1YKZ - chain X; structure by X-ray diffraction, 1.80 A resolution.

Chain X:
Name: Lysozyme C
From: Gallus gallus
Notes: EC 3.2.1.17
UniProt: P00698 (LYSC_CHICK); residues 1-129 here correspond to UniProt positions 19-147 (UniProt number = residue number + 18)
Sequence (129 residues; row label = number of the first residue in the row):
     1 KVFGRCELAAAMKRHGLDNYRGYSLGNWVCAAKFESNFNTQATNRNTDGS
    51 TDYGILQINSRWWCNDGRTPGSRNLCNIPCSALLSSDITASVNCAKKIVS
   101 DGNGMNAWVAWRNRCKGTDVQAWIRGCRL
Cystine bridges: Cys6-Cys127, Cys30-Cys115, Cys64-Cys80, Cys76-Cys94
Ion coordination: Na+: Ser60, Cys64, Ser72, Arg73
Ligand contacts:
  - pentanal (PTL), molecule 1: Gly4, Arg5, Cys6, Glu7
  - pentanal (PTL), molecule 2: Glu35, Asp52, Leu56, Gln57, Ile58, Asn59, Trp63, Ile98, Ala107, Trp108, Val109
Swiss-Prot annotation at these positions:
  - active site: Glu35, Asp52
  - binding site (substrate): Asp101
What the authors report for this chain:
  - binding site for pentanal: Cys6, Glu7, Gln57, Asn59, Val109

In short:
Chain X binds pentanal. Ser60, Cys64, Ser72 and Arg73 form the Na+ site. UniProt lists active-site residues
Glu35 and Asp52 and substrate-binding residue Asp101. From the paper: a binding site for pentanal at Cys6,
Glu7 and Gln57 among others.
Chain X is Lysozyme C (Gallus gallus); the structure, Effect of alcohols on protein hydration, was determined
by X-ray diffraction (same publication as 1YKX, 1YKY, 1YL0, 1YL1 and 1Z55).
